PDB entry 7ODF | electron microscopy, 2.66 A resolution | chains A and E of the 5 polymer chains in the assembly

== Chain A ==
Name: Cas_phi3
Source organism: Phage #D
Sequence (766 residues; numbered 1 to 766; the number before each row is that of its first residue):
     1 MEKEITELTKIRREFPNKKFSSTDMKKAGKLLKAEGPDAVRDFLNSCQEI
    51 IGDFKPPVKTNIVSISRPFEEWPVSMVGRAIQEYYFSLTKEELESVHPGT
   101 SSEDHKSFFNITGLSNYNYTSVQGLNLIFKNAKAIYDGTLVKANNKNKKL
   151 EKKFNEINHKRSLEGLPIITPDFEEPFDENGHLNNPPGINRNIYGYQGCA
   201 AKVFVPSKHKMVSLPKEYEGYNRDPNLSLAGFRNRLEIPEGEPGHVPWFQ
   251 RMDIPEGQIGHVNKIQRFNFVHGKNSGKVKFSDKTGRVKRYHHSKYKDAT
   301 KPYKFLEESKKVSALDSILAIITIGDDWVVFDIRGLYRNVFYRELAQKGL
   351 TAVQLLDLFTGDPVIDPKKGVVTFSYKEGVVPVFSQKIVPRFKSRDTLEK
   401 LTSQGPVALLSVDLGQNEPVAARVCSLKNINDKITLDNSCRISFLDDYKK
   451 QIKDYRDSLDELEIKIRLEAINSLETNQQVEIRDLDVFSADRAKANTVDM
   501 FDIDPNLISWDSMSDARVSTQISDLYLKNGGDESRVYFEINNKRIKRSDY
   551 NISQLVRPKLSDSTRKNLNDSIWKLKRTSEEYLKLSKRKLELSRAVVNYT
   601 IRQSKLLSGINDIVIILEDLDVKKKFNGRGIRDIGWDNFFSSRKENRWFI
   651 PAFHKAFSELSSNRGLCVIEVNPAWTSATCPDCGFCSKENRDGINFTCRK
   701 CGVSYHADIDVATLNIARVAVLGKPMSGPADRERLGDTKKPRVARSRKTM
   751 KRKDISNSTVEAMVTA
Not modelled in the structure: 1-7, 161-179, 730-766
Bound ions: Ni2+: Asp413 (shared with 1 residue of chain C); Zn2+: Cys680, Cys683, Cys701
What the authors report for this chain:
  - binding site for the 43-nt RNA strand: Arg338, Arg535, Phe538, Arg547, Leu555, Gly630, Arg643
  - binding site for the 9-nt DNA strand: Lys26, Lys30, Gln123
  - binding site for the 24-nt DNA strand (chain E): Lys55, Gln123, Gln197, Thr360
  - contacts within the chain: Gln123-Gln197 (hydrogen bond), Gln123-Gly198 (backbone contact)
  - mutagenesis - K30A, K30A/Q123A/Q197A, K55A, K55A/T360A, Q123A, Q123A/Q197A, Q197A, T360A, K377A, G630V: decreased catalytic activity
  - mutagenesis - K26A: unchanged catalytic activity
  - mutagenesis - W510A, M513A, W636A, F639A, F640A: decreased expression
  - mutagenesis - R643E: decreased catalytic activity on target dsDNA
  - binding site for the 2-nt DNA strand: Asp413, Glu618, Arg691
  - Ni2+ coordination: Asp413, Glu618
  - catalytic residues: Asp413, Glu618
  - catalytic residues: Asp708 (proposed by the authors, not directly observed)
  - mutagenesis - G630V, D708A: abolished catalytic activity
  - conformationally variable residues (order/disorder transition): Lys160 to Asn180

== Chain E ==
Molecule: 24-nt DNA strand
Sequence (24 nucleotides; numbered 2 to 25; the number before each row is that of its first residue):
     2 GTATCCCATTACCAGCTGAATTAC

== Interface between chain A and chain E ==
Contacting residue pairs - 42 pairs, chain A then chain E:
  Lys26(A) - DG19(E)  base contact
  Lys30(A) - DA21(E)  hydrogen bond to the base
  Lys55(A) - DG19(E)  salt bridge to the phosphate
  Gln123(A) - DA20(E)  base contact
  Gln123(A) - DA21(E)  base contact
  Lys130(A) - DC17(E)  hydrogen bond to the phosphate
  Lys130(A) - DT18(E)  salt bridge to the phosphate
  Asn131(A) - DC17(E)  sugar contact
  Ala134(A) - DG16(E)  phosphate contact
  Ala134(A) - DC17(E)  phosphate contact
  Gly138(A) - DA15(E)  sugar contact
  Val141(A) - DA15(E)  sugar contact
  Lys142(A) - DC14(E)  hydrogen bond to the base
  Lys142(A) - DA15(E)  sugar contact
  Asn145(A) - DA15(E)  phosphate contact
  Tyr194(A) - DC17(E)  sugar contact
  Gln197(A) - DA20(E)  sugar contact
  Gln197(A) - DA21(E)  hydrogen bond to the base
  Gln197(A) - DT22(E)  base contact
  Thr360(A) - DG19(E)  hydrogen bond to the phosphate
  Thr360(A) - DA20(E)  phosphate contact
  Gly361(A) - DA20(E)  hydrogen bond to the phosphate
  Asp362(A) - DG19(E)  sugar contact
  Ser375(A) - DT18(E)  sugar contact
  Lys377(A) - DA20(E)  phosphate contact
  Phe538(A) - DG2(E)  base contact
  Asn551(A) - DG2(E)  base contact
  Trp573(A) - DC7(E)  sugar contact
  Lys576(A) - DA9(E)  phosphate contact
  Arg577(A) - DC7(E)  phosphate contact
  Arg577(A) - DC8(E)  salt bridge to the phosphate
  Arg577(A) - DA9(E)  phosphate contact
  Tyr582(A) - DA9(E)  phosphate contact
  Tyr582(A) - DT10(E)  phosphate contact
  Leu583(A) - DT10(E)  phosphate contact
  Ser586(A) - DT10(E)  phosphate contact
  Ser586(A) - DT11(E)  phosphate contact
  Val622(A) - DC13(E)  phosphate contact
  Lys623(A) - DA12(E)  hydrogen bond to the base
  Pro651(A) - DA12(E)  phosphate contact
  Lys655(A) - DT11(E)  phosphate contact
  Lys655(A) - DA12(E)  salt bridge to the phosphate
Interface residues without a listed pair, chain A (34 interface residues in all): Leu127, Ile135, Asn190, Val364

== In short ==
34 residues of chain A and 17 residues of chain E are in contact; the contacts include 7 hydrogen bonds and 4
salt bridges. Among the polar pairs are Lys30(A)-DA21(E), Lys142(A)-DC14(E) and Gln197(A)-DA21(E). The paper
reports catalytic residues Asp413(A), Glu618(A) and Asp708(A); K30A, K30A/Q123A/Q197A and K55A of chain A,
among others, reduce catalytic activity; 18 substitutions were tested in all.
Chain A is Cas_phi3 (Phage #D) and chain E is a 24-nt DNA strand; the structure, Structure of the
mini-RNA-guided endonuclease CRISPR-Cas_phi3, was determined by electron microscopy.
